PDB entry 4BI3 | X-ray diffraction, 1.85 A resolution | chains A and B

== Chain A (and B) ==
Molecule: SSP1
Organism: Serratia marcescens
Notes: chain B of this document is another copy of the same molecule, construct and numbering; everything in this record applies to it too
Chain sequence (163 residues; each row starts with the number of its first residue):
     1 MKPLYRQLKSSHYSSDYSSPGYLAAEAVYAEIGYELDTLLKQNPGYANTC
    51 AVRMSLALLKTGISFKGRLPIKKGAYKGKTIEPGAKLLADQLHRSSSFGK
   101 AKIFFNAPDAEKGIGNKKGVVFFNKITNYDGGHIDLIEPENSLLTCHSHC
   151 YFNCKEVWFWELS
Disulfide bonds: C146-C150
Ion coordination: K+ site 1 near S15 (its only coordinating residue here)
What the authors report for this chain:
  - contacts within the chain: C50-H133 (water-mediated contact), N48-C50 (water-mediated contact), H133-D135 (hydrogen bond)
  - catalytic residues: T49, C50, H133, D135
  - mutagenesis - C50A: unchanged expression

== Chain A / chain B interface ==
Pairs across the interface - 20 pairs, chain A then chain B:
  N106(A) with K60(B)
  A107(A) with S10(B)
  P108(A) with Q7(B); K60(B)
  E111(A) with R6(B), salt bridge; Q7(B), hydrogen bond
  T127(A) with Y13(B); P20(B); G21(B); Y22(B)
  N128(A) with S19(B), hydrogen bond (side chain-backbone); P20(B); Y22(B)
  L143(A) with R6(B)
  F152(A) with S10(B)
  N153(A) with K9(B); S10(B), hydrogen bond (side chain-backbone); H12(B), hydrogen bond (side chain-backbone); Y13(B); G21(B)
Other interface residues (no listed pair), chain B (15 interface residues in all): S11, L23, T61, Y76

== Overview ==
9 residues of chain A face 15 of chain B across their interface; the contacts include 4 hydrogen bonds and 1
salt bridge. Polar pairs include E111(A)-R6(B), E111(A)-Q7(B) and N128(A)-S19(B). The paper reports catalytic
residues T49(A), C50(A) and H133(A) among others; C50A of chain A leaves expression unchanged.
Both chains are SSP1 (Serratia marcescens). Entry 4BI3 (Structure and function of amidase toxin - antitoxin
combinations associated with the type VI secretion system ...) was determined by X-ray diffraction together
with 3ZFI, 3ZIB and 4BI4 from the same study.
